PDB entry 5JB1 | electron microscopy, 6.00 A resolution (low resolution: residue-level contacts below are approximate; hydrogen-bond / salt-bridge calls are withheld) | chains B and F of the 6 polymer chains in the assembly

# Chain B (and F)
Protein: Major capsid protein L1
Source organism: Human papillomavirus type 59
Notes: chain F of this document is another copy of the same molecule, construct and numbering; everything in this record applies to it too
Reference sequence: Q81971 (Q81971_HPV59); residue numbers follow UniProt; this construct covers 10-508
Chain sequence (500 residues; row label = number of the first residue in the row):
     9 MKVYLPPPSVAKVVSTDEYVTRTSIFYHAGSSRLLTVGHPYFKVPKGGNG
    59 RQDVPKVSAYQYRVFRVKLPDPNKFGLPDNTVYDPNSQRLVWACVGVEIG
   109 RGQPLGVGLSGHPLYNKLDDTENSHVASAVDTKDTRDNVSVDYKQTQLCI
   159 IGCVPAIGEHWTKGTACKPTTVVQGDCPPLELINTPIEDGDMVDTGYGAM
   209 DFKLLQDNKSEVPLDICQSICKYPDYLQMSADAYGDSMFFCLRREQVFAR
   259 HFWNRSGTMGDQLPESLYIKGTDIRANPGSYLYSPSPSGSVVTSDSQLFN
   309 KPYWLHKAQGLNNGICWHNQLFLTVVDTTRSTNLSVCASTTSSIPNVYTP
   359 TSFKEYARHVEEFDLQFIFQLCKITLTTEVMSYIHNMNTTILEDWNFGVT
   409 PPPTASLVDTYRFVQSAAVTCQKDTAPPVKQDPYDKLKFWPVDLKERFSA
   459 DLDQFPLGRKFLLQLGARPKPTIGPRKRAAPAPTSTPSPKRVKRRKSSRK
Disordered / not traced: 9, 474-508
Differences from the reference sequence: initiating methionine (9)

# Chain B / chain F interface
Pairs across the interface - 42 pairs, chain B then chain F:
  Lys10(B) with Val11(F); Tyr12(F); His393(F)
  Tyr12(B) with Lys10(F)
  Pro15(B) with Phe405(F)
  Ser17(B) with Phe405(F)
  Val18(B) with Asn94(F); Asn404(F); Phe405(F); Gly406(F); Val407(F)
  Ala19(B) with Gly406(F); Val407(F)
  Lys20(B) with Gly406(F); Val407(F); Thr408(F)
  Val21(B) with Gly406(F)
  Gly172(B) with Val427(F)
  Thr173(B) with Ala426(F); Val427(F); Thr428(F); Cys429(F)
  Ala174(B) with Thr428(F)
  Cys175(B) with Thr428(F); Gln430(F)
  Cys185(B) with Ala425(F)
  Pro186(B) with Ala425(F)
  Pro187(B) with Ala425(F); Ala426(F)
  Leu188(B) with Ala425(F); Ala426(F); Val427(F)
  Glu189(B) with Val427(F)
  Leu235(B) with Leu415(F)
  Gln236(B) with Ser414(F); Leu415(F)
  Ala239(B) with Leu415(F)
  Tyr391(B) with Val407(F); Thr408(F)
  Asn394(B) with Thr408(F); Pro409(F)
  Met395(B) with Thr408(F)
Other interface residues (no listed pair), chain B (29 interface residues in all): Val11, Pro14, Asp233, Ser390, Ile392, Pro409
Other interface residues (no listed pair), chain F (21 interface residues in all): Leu13, Pro410
Interface features reported in the paper:
  - residue pairs: Cys175(B)-Cys429(F)

# Summary
29 residues of chain B face 21 of chain F across their interface. The paper describes a contact between
Cys175(B) and Cys429(F).
Chain B and chain F are both Major capsid protein L1 (Human papillomavirus type 59); the structure,
Pseudo-atomic structure of Human Papillomavirus Type 59 L1 Virus-like Particle, was determined by electron
microscopy (same publication as 5J6R).
